Entry 2ESV (X-ray diffraction, 2.60 A resolution); this record covers chains A and D of the 5 polymer chains in the assembly.

Chain A:
Name: HLA class I histocompatibility antigen, alpha chain E
From: Homo sapiens
Notes: fragment: Extracellular domain
Reference sequence: P13747 (HLAE_HUMAN); residues 2-276 here correspond to UniProt positions 23-297 (UniProt number = residue number + 21)
Sequence (275 residues; row label = number of the first residue in the row):
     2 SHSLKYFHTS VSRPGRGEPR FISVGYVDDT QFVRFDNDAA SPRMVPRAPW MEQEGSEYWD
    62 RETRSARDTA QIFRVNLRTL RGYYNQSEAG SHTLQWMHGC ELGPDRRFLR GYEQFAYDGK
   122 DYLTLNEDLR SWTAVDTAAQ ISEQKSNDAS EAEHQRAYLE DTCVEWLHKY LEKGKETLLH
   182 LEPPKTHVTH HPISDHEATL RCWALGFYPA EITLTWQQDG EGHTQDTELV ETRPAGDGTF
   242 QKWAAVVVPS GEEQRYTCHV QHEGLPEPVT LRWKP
Unresolved in the structure: 219-225
Curated features (UniProtKB/Swiss-Prot):
  - region: Lys-275, Pro-276 (Connecting peptide)
  - binding site (a peptide antigen): Tyr-7, Glu-63, Ser-66, Asn-77, Tyr-84, Ser-143, Lys-146, Gln-156, Tyr-159, Tyr-171
  - glycosylation: Asn-86 (N-linked (GlcNAc...) asparagine)
Disulfides: Cys-101/Cys-164, Cys-203/Cys-259

Chain D:
Name: KK50.4 T cell receptor alpha chain
From: Homo sapiens
Notes: fragment: Extracellular domain
Reference sequence: P01848 (TCA_HUMAN); residues 117-205 here correspond to UniProt positions 3-91 (UniProt number = residue number - 114)
Sequence (199 residues; row label = number of the first residue in the row; note: 6 numbers in that range are skipped by the numbering (no residue carries them; nothing is unmodelled there); a row labelled like 7A-7B holds insertion residues (7A, then the next letters in order)):
     4 KTT
 7A-7B QP
     7 PSMDCAEGRA ANLPCNHSTI SGNE
   30A Y
    31 VYWYRQIHSQ GPQYIIHGLK NN
    54 ETNEM
    61 ASLIITEDRK SSTLILPHAT LRDTAVYYCI VVRSSNTG
   102 KLIFGQGTTL QVKPDIQNPD PAVYQLRDSK SSDKSVCLFT DFDSQTNVSQ SKDSDVYITD
   162 KCVLDMRSMD FKSNSAVAWS NKSDFACANA FNNSIIPEDT FFPS
Disulfides: Cys-21/Cys-89, Cys-138/Cys-188

Interface between chain A and chain D:
Contacting residue pairs (9):
  Asp-69(A) / Asn-96(D)
  Glu-154(A) / Tyr-30A(D)  hydrogen bond
  Glu-154(A) / Leu-49(D)
  His-155(A) / Tyr-30A(D)
  His-155(A) / Ser-94(D)  hydrogen bond
  Arg-157(A) / Leu-49(D)
  Ala-158(A) / Tyr-30A(D)
  Asp-162(A) / Gly-28(D)
  Thr-163(A) / Asn-29(D)  hydrogen bond
Interface residues without a listed pair, chain A (10 interface residues in all): Arg-62, Thr-70, Ile-73
Interface residues without a listed pair, chain D (8 interface residues in all): Tyr-32, Arg-93

Overview:
10 residues of chain A face 8 of chain D across their interface, with 3 hydrogen bonds. Polar contacts include
Glu-154(A)/Tyr-30A(D), His-155(A)/Ser-94(D) and Thr-163(A)/Asn-29(D). UniProt lists 10 peptide antigen-binding
residues on chain A.
Here chain A is HLA class I histocompatibility antigen, alpha chain E and chain D is KK50.4 T cell receptor
alpha chain, both from Homo sapiens. Entry 2ESV (Structure of the HLA-E-VMAPRTLIL/KK50.4 TCR complex) was
determined by X-ray diffraction.
